Entry 8FVU (electron microscopy, 3.60 A resolution); this record covers chains A and B of the 3 polymer chains in the assembly.

Chain A:
Protein: Baculoviral IAP repeat-containing protein 1
Organism: Homo sapiens
UniProtKB: Q13075 (BIRC1_HUMAN); numbering as in UniProt (aligned over 1-1403)
Sequence (1409 residues; each row starts with the number of its first residue; numbers below 1 keep their minus sign (Ala-5 is residue -5)):
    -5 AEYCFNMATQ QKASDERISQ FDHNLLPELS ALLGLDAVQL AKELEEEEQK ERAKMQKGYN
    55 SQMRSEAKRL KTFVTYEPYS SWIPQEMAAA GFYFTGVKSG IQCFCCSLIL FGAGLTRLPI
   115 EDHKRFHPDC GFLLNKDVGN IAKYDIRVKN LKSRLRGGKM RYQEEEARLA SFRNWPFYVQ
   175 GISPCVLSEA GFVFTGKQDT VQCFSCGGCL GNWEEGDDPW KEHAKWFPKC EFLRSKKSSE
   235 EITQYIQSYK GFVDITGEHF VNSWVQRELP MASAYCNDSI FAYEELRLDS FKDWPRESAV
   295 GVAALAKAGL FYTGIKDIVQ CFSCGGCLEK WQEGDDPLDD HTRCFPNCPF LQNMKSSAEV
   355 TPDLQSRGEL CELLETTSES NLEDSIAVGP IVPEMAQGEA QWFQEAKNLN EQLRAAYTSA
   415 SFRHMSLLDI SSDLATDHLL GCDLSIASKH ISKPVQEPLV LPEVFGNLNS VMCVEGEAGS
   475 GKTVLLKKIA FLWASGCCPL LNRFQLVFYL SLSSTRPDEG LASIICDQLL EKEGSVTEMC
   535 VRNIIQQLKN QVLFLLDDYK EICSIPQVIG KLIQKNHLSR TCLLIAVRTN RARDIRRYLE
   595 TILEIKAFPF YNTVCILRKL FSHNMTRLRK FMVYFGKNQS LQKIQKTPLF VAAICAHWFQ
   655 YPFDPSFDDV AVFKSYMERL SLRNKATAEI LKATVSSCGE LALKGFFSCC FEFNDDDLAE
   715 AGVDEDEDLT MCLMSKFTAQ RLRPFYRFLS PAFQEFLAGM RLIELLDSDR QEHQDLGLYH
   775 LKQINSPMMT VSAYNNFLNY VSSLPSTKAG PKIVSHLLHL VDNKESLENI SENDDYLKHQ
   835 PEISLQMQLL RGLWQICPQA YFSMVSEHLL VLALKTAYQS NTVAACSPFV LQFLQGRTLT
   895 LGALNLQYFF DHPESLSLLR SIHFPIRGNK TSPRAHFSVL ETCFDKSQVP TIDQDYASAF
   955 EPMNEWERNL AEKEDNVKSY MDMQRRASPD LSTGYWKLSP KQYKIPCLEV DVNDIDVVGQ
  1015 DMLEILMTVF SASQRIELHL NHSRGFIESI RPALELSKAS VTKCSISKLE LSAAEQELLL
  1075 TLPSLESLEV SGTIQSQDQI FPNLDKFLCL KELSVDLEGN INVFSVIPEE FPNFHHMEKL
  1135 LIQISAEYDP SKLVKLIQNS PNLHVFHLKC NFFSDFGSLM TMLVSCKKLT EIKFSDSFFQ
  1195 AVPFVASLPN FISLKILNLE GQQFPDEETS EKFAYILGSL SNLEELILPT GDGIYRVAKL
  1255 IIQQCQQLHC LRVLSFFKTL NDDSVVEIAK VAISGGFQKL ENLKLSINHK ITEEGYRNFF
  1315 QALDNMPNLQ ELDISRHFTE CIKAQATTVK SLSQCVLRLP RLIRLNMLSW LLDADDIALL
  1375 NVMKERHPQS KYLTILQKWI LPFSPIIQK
Not modelled in the structure: -5 to 0, 352-393
Sequence notes: expression tag (-5 to 0)
Metal / ion sites: Zn2+ site 1: Cys100, His117, Cys124; Zn2+ site 2: Cys197, His217, Cys224; Zn2+ site 3: Cys315, Cys318, His335, Cys342
Small-molecule neighbours: ATP (adenosine-5'-triphosphate): Ser420, Leu421, Leu422, Asp423, Leu433, Cys436, Ala472, Gly473, Ser474, Gly475, Lys476, Thr477, Val478, Asp551, Asp552, Arg582, Ile610, Pro642, Arg677
UniProt features mapped onto this chain:
  - binding site (Zn(2+)): Cys315, Cys318, His335, Cys342
  - binding site (ATP): Gly473 to Val478
What the authors report for this chain:
  - binding site for ATP: Lys476, Arg582, Arg677

Chain B:
Protein: NLR family CARD domain-containing protein 4
Organism: Homo sapiens
UniProtKB: Q9NPP4 (NLRC4_HUMAN); residue numbers follow UniProt; this construct covers 1-1024
Sequence (1030 residues; numbered -5 to 1024; the number before each row is that of its first residue; numbers below 1 keep their minus sign (Ala-5 is residue -5)):
    -5 AEYCFNMNFI KDNSRALIQR MGMTVIKQIT DDLFVWNVLN REEVNIICCE KVEQDAARGI
    55 IHMILKKGSE SCNLFLKSLK EWNYPLFQDL NGQSLFHQTS EGDLDDLAQD LKDLYHTPSF
   115 LNFYPLGEDI DIIFNLKSTF TEPVLWRKDQ HHHRVEQLTL NGLLQALQSP CIIEGESGKG
   175 KSTLLQRIAM LWGSGKCKAL TKFKFVFFLR LSRAQGGLFE TLCDQLLDIP GTIRKQTFMA
   235 MLLKLRQRVL FLLDGYNEFK PQNCPEIEAL IKENHRFKNM VIVTTTTECL RHIAQFGALT
   295 AEVGDMTEDS AQALIREVLI KELAEGLLLQ IQKSRCLRNL MKTPLFVVIT CAIQMGESEF
   355 HSHTQTTLFH TFYDLLIQKN KHKHKGVAAS DFIRSLDHCG DLALEGVFSH KFDFELQDVS
   415 SVNEDVLLTT GLLCKYTAQR FKPKYKFFHK SFQEYTAGRR LSSLLTSHEP EEVTKGNGYL
   475 QKMVSISDIT STYSSLLRYT CGSSVEATRA VMKHLAAVYQ HGCLLGLSIA KRPLWRQESL
   535 QSVKNTTEQE ILKAININSF VECGIHLYQE STSKSALSQE FEAFFQGKSL YINSGNIPDY
   595 LFDFFEHLPN CASALDFIKL DFYGGAMASW EKAAEDTGGI HMEEAPETYI PSRAVSLFFN
   655 WKQEFRTLEV TLRDFSKLNK QDIRYLGKIF SSATSLRLQI KRCAGVAGSL SLVLSTCKNI
   715 YSLMVEASPL TIEDERHITS VTNLKTLSIH DLQNQRLPGG LTDSLGNLKN LTKLIMDNIK
   775 MNEEDAIKLA EGLKNLKKMC LFHLTHLSDI GEGMDYIVKS LSSEPCDLEE IQLVSCCLSA
   835 NAVKILAQNL HNLVKLSILD LSENYLEKDG NEALHELIDR MNVLEQLTAL MLPWGCDVQG
   895 SLSSLLKHLE EVPQLVKLGL KNWRLTDTEI RILGAFFGKN PLKNFQQLNL AGNRVSSDGW
   955 LAFMGVFENL KQLVFFDFST KEFLPDPALV RKLSQVLSKL TFLQEARLVG WQFDDDDLSV
  1015 ITGAFKLVTA
Not modelled in the structure: -5 to 93, 617-643
Sequence notes: expression tag (-5 to 0); engineered mutation Ala288 (Arg in Q9NPP4)
UniProt features mapped onto this chain:
  - binding site (ATP): Gly169 to Ser176
  - modified residue: Ser533 (Phosphoserine)
What the authors report for this chain:
  - mutagenesis - R288A: decreased binding to Baculoviral IAP repeat-containing protein 1 (chain A)
  - conformationally variable residues (loop rearrangement): Tyr118 to Ile127

Chain A / chain B interface:
Residue-residue contacts - 62 pairs, chain A then chain B:
  Ile445(A) with Asn116(B); Ile127(B)
  Ser446(A) with Ile127(B); Val312(B)
  Lys447(A) with Glu311(B), salt bridge
  Pro448(A) with Ile314(B)
  Lys569(A) with Asp222(B), salt bridge
  His571(A) with Leu108(B); Thr111(B); Leu221(B)
  Leu572(A) with Asp104(B); Asp222(B)
  Arg574(A) with Asp107(B), salt bridge
  Arg587(A) with Asp123(B), hydrogen bond (side chain-backbone); Asp125(B)
  Arg590(A) with Asn116(B); Asp125(B), salt bridge
  Arg591(A) with Pro112(B); Ser113(B); Asn116(B), hydrogen bond (backbone-side chain); Tyr118(B)
  Tyr592(A) with Pro112(B); Ser113(B)
  Leu593(A) with Pro112(B); Asn116(B), hydrogen bond (backbone-side chain)
  Thr732(A) with Asp125(B)
  Gln734(A) with Asp125(B); Ile127(B); Met349(B)
  Arg735(A) with Ile124(B); Ile126(B); Gly350(B)
  Leu736(A) with Leu120(B), hydrophobic; Ile124(B); Ala346(B); Ile347(B), hydrophobic
  Arg737(A) with Ile124(B)
  Asp949(A) with Gln675(B), hydrogen bond
  Ala1340(A) with Gly681(B); Ser685(B)
  Thr1341(A) with Ser685(B)
  Lys1344(A) with Asn654(B); Glu658(B), salt bridge; Ser685(B)
  Ser1347(A) with Trp655(B)
  Gln1348(A) with Trp655(B); Lys656(B); Gln657(B)
  Leu1351(A) with Trp655(B)
  Asp1367(A) with Arg678(B), salt bridge; Lys682(B), salt bridge
  Asp1369(A) with Phe653(B); Arg678(B), salt bridge; Tyr679(B); Lys682(B)
  Asp1370(A) with Phe653(B); Lys682(B), salt bridge
  Leu1373(A) with Phe653(B), hydrophobic; Trp655(B), hydrophobic
  Val1376(A) with Trp655(B), hydrophobic
  Arg1380(A) with Glu600(B), salt bridge; Trp655(B)
Other interface residues (no listed pair), chain A (32 interface residues in all): Glu594
Other interface residues (no listed pair), chain B (45 interface residues in all): Glu122, Asn129, Cys217, Asp218, Leu313, Glu351, Thr365, Leu369, Ser686
The authors on this interface:
  - pairs named by the authors: Lys569(A)-Asp222(B) (salt bridge), Arg590(A)-Asp125(B) (salt bridge), Asp949(A)-Gln675(B) (hydrogen bond), Asp949(A)-Arg678(B), Asp1367(A)-Arg678(B) (salt bridge), Arg1380(A)-Glu600(B) (salt bridge)
  - interface residues, chain A: Leu736(A)

In short:
32 residues of chain A and 45 residues of chain B are in contact, with 4 hydrogen bonds and 10 salt bridges.
Polar contacts include Lys447(A)-Glu311(B), Lys569(A)-Asp222(B) and Arg574(A)-Asp107(B). The authors report
salt bridges between Lys569(A) and Asp222(B), Arg590(A) and Asp125(B) and Asp1367(A) and Arg678(B) among
others; a hydrogen bond between Asp949(A) and Gln675(B); a contact between Asp949(A) and Arg678(B). The paper
reports a binding site for ATP at Lys476(A), Arg582(A) and Arg677(A); R288A of chain B reduces binding to
Baculoviral IAP repeat-containing protein 1 (chain A).
Here chain A is Baculoviral IAP repeat-containing protein 1 and chain B is NLR family CARD domain-containing
protein 4, both from Homo sapiens. Entry 8FVU (Cryo-EM structure of human Needle/NAIP/NLRC4 (R288A)) was
determined by electron microscopy, deposited together with 8FW2 and 8FW9.
